PDB entry 1GK3 | X-ray diffraction, 2.25 A resolution | chain A

Chain A:
Name: Histidine ammonia-lyase
Source organism: Pseudomonas putida
Notes: EC 4.3.1.3
UniProt: P21310 (HUTH_PSEPU); residues 1-509 here correspond to UniProt positions 2-510 (UniProt number = residue number + 1)
Chain sequence (509 residues; each row starts with the number of its first residue):
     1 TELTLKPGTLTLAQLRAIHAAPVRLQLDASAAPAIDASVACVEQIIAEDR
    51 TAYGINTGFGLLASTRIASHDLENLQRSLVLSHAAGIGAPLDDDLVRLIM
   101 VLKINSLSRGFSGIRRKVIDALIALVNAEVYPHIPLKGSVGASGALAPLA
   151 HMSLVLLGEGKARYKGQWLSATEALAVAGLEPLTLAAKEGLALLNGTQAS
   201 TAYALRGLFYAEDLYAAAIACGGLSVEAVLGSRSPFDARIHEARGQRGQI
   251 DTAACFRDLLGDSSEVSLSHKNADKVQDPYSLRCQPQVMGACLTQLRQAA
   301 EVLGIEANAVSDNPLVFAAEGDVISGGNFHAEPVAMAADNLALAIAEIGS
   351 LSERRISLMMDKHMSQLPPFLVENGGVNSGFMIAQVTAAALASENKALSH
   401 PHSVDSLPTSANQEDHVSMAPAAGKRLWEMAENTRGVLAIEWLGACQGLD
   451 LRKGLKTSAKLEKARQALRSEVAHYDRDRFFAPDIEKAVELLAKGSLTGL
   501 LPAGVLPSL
Construct notes: engineered mutation Ala145 (Asp in P21310), Ala273 (Cys in P21310)
From the paper describing this entry:
  - conformationally variable residues (loop rearrangement): Ala142 to Gly144
  - catalytic residues: Glu414 (proposed by the authors, not directly observed)

Overview:
The paper reports the catalytic residue Glu414; conformational variability at Ala142.
Chain A is Histidine ammonia-lyase (Pseudomonas putida); the structure, Histidine Ammonia-Lyase (HAL) Mutant
D145A from Pseudomonas putida, was determined by X-ray diffraction, deposited together with 1EB4 and 1GK2.
